Entry 1R9T (X-ray diffraction, 3.50 A resolution); this record covers chains B and C of the 13 polymer chains in the assembly.

Chain B:
Name: DNA-directed RNA polymerase II 140 kDa polypeptide
Source organism: Saccharomyces cerevisiae
Notes: EC 2.7.7.6
Reference sequence: P08518 (RPB2_YEAST); residues 1-1224 here = UniProt positions 1-1224
Amino-acid sequence (1224 residues; numbered 1 to 1224; the number before each row is that of its first residue):
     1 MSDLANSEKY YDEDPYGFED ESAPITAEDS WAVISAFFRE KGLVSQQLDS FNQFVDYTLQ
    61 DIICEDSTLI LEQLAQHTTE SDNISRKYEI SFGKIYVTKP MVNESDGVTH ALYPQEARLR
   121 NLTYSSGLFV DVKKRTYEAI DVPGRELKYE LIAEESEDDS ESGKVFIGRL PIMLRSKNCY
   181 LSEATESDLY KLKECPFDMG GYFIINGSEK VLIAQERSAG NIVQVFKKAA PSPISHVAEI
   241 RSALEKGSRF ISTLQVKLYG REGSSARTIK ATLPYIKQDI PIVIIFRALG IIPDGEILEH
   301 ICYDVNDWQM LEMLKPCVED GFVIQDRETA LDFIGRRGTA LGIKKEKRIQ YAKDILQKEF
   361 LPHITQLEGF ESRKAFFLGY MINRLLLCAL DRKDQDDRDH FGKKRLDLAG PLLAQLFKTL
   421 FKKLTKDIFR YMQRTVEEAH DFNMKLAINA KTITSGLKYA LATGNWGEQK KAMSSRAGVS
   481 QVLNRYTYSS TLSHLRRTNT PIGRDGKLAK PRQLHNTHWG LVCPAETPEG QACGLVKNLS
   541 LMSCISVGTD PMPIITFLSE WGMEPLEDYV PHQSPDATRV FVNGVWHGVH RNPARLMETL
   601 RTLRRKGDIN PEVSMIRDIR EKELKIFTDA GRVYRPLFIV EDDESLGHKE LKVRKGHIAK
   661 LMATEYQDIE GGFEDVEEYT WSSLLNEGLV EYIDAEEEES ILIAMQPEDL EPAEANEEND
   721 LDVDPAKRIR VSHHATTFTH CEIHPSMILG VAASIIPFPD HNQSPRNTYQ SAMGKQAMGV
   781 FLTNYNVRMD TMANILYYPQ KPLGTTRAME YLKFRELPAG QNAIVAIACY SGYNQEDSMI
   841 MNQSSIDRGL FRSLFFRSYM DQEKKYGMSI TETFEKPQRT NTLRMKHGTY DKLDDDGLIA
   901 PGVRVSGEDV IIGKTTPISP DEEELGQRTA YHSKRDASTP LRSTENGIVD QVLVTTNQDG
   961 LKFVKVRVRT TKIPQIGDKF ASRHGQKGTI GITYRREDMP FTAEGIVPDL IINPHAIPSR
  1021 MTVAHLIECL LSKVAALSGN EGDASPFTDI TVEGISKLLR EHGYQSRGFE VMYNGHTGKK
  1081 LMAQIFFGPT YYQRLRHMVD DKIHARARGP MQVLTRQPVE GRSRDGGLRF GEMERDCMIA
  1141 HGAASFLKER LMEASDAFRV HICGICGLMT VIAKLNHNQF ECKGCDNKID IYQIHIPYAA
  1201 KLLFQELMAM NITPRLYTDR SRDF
Not modelled in the structure: 1-19, 71-89, 135-163, 336-344, 438-445, 503-508, 669-677, 716-721, 920-932
Ion coordination: Mg2+: Asp837 (shared with 2 residues of chain A); Zn2+: Cys1163, Cys1166, Cys1182, Cys1185
Ligand contacts: ATP (adenosine-5'-triphosphate): Arg766, Tyr769, Lys987, Ser1019, Arg1020
Reported in the primary citation:
  - binding site for ATP: Arg766, Tyr769, Lys987, Ser1019, Arg1020

Chain C:
Name: DNA-directed RNA polymerase II 45 kDa polypeptide
Source organism: Saccharomyces cerevisiae
Notes: EC 2.7.7.6
Reference sequence: P16370 (RPB3_YEAST); residues 1-318 here = UniProt positions 1-318
Amino-acid sequence (318 residues; each row starts with the number of its first residue):
     1 MSEEGPQVKI REASKDNVDF ILSNVDLAMA NSLRRVMIAE IPTLAIDSVE VETNTTVLAD
    61 EFIAHRLGLI PLQSMDIEQL EYSRDCFCED HCDKCSVVLT LQAFGESEST TNVYSKDLVI
   121 VSNLMGRNIG HPIIQDKEGN GVLICKLRKG QELKLTCVAK KGIAKEHAKW GPAAAIEFEY
   181 DPWNKLKHTD YWYEQDSAKE WPQSKNCEYE DPPNEGDPFD YKAQADTFYM NVESVGSIPV
   241 DQVVVRGIDT LQKKVASILL ALTQMDQDKV NFASGDNNTA SNMLGSNEDV MMTGAEQDPY
   301 SNASQMGNTG SGGYDNAW
Not modelled in the structure: 1-2, 269-318
Swiss-Prot annotation at these positions:
  - binding site (Zn(2+)): Cys86, Cys88, Cys92, Cys95
  - modified residue: Ser2 (N-acetylserine)
  - natural variant: Ala30 (A30D: In mutant RPB3-1)
  - mutagenesis: Lys9 (K9E: Transcript termination readthrough)
Ion coordination: Zn2+: Cys86, Cys88, Cys92, Cys95

Chain B / chain C interface:
Pairs across the interface (67):
  Tyr797(B) with Glu61(C); Phe62(C), hydrophobic
  Tyr798(B) with Phe62(C); His65(C); Arg66(C), hydrogen bond
  Asp847(B) with His65(C); His167(C); Ala168(C)
  Arg848(B) with His65(C)
  Gly849(B) with His65(C)
  Arg852(B) with His65(C)
  Ile948(B) with Glu61(C)
  Arg969(B) with Ala59(C); Asp60(C), salt bridge; Glu61(C), salt bridge
  Thr970(B) with Glu61(C)
  Thr971(B) with Glu61(C), hydrogen bond
  Arg995(B) with Lys165(C)
  Arg996(B) with Ile38(C); Ala174(C), hydrogen bond (side chain-backbone)
  Glu997(B) with Arg34(C), hydrogen bond (backbone-side chain); Arg35(C), salt bridge; Ala39(C)
  Asp998(B) with Arg35(C), salt bridge
  Phe1001(B) with Arg34(C); Phe178(C), hydrophobic
  Ala1003(B) with Glu177(C); Phe178(C), hydrogen bond (backbone-backbone)
  Glu1004(B) with Glu177(C)
  Gly1005(B) with Ile176(C); Glu177(C)
  Arg1060(B) with Lys199(C), hydrogen bond (side chain-backbone); Glu200(C), hydrogen bond (side chain-backbone)
  Gly1063(B) with Pro202(C)
  Gln1065(B) with Trp201(C)
  Arg1067(B) with Glu194(C), salt bridge
  Phe1069(B) with Trp192(C); Trp201(C)
  Tyr1073(B) with Glu179(C); Tyr180(C), hydrophobic
  Gly1075(B) with Asn31(C); Arg34(C), hydrogen bond (backbone-side chain); Arg35(C), hydrogen bond (backbone-side chain)
  His1076(B) with Asn31(C), hydrogen bond (backbone-side chain)
  Thr1077(B) with Leu27(C); Asn31(C), hydrogen bond (backbone-side chain)
  Gly1078(B) with Leu27(C); Asn31(C), hydrogen bond (backbone-side chain); Tyr180(C)
  Lys1079(B) with Leu27(C); Tyr180(C); His188(C)
  Lys1080(B) with Tyr180(C), hydrogen bond (backbone-side chain); Asp181(C), hydrogen bond (side chain-backbone); His188(C)
  Leu1081(B) with His188(C); Thr189(C)
  Met1082(B) with Lys187(C); His188(C); Thr189(C); Asp190(C), hydrogen bond (backbone-backbone)
  Ala1083(B) with Thr189(C)
  Gln1084(B) with Thr189(C); Asp190(C), hydrogen bond (side chain-backbone); Tyr191(C), hydrogen bond (side chain-backbone); Trp192(C); Trp201(C)
Also at the interface, not in a pair above, chain B (41 interface residues in all): Asn786, Ser844, Asp950, Met999, Tyr1064, Glu1070, Val1071
Also at the interface, not in a pair above, chain C (38 interface residues in all): Val57, Leu69, Ala164, Ala173, Ala175

Summary:
The interface between chain B and chain C involves 41 residues on one side and 38 on the other; the contacts
include 17 hydrogen bonds and 5 salt bridges. Polar pairs include Arg969(B)-Asp60(C), Arg969(B)-Glu61(C) and
Glu997(B)-Arg35(C). Bound to chain B: ATP. The paper reports a binding site for ATP at Arg766(B), Tyr769(B)
and Lys987(B) among others.
Here chain B is DNA-directed RNA polymerase II 140 kDa polypeptide and chain C is DNA-directed RNA polymerase
II 45 kDa polypeptide, both from Saccharomyces cerevisiae. Entry 1R9T (RNA polymerase II strand separated
elongation complex, mismatched nucleotide) was determined by X-ray diffraction (same publication as 1R9S,
1TWA, 1TWC, 1TWF, 1TWG and 1TWH).
